PDB entry 1PT8 | X-ray diffraction, 2.20 A resolution | chains A and B

[Chain A (and B)]
Molecule: Hypothetical protein yfdW
Source organism: Escherichia coli, Shigella flexneri
Notes: chain B of this document is another copy of the same molecule, construct and numbering; everything in this record applies to it too
UniProt: P69902 (FCTA_ECOLI); residue numbers follow UniProt; this construct covers 1-416
Chain sequence (437 residues; each row starts with the number of its first residue; numbers below 1 keep their minus sign (Ser-20 is residue -20)):
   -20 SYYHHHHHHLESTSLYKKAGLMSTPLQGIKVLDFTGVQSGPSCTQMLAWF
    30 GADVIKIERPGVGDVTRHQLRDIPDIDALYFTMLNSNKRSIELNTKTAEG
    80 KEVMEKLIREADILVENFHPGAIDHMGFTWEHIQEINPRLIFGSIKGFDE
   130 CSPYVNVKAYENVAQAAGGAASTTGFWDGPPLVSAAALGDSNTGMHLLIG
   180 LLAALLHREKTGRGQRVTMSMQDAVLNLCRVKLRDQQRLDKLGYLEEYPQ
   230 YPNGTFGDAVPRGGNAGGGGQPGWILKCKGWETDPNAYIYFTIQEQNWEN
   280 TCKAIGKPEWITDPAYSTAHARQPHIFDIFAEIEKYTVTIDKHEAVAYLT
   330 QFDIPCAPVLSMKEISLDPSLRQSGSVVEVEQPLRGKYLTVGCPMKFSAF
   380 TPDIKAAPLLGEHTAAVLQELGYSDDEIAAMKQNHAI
Not modelled in the structure: -20 to 0 (chain B: -20 to 1)
Differences from the reference sequence: cloning artifact (-20 to -18, -11 to 0); expression tag (-17 to -12)
Residues lining bound ligands:
  - acetyl coenzyme A (ACO), molecule 1: Gly15, Val16, Gln17, Ser18, Ile36, Glu37, Arg38, Tyr59, Leu72, Asn73, Thr74, Lys75, Asn96, Phe97, His98, Pro99, Ala101, Ile124, Lys125, Gly126, Lys137, Ala138, Tyr139, Glu140, Asp169, Met200
  - acetyl coenzyme A (ACO), molecule 2: Gly248, Gly249, Gln273
  - oxalate ion (OXL): Glu226, Gly247, Gly249, Gln250, Pro251, Glu274
UniProt features mapped onto this chain:
  - active site: Asp169 (Nucleophile)
  - binding site (CoA): Gln17, Ser18, Arg38, Leu72 to Lys75, Asn96 to His98, His104, Lys137 to Glu140, Gln273 to Gln275
  - binding site (substrate): Gly248 to Gln250

[Interface between chain A and chain B]
Contacting residue pairs - 297 pairs, chain A then chain B:
  Ser2(A) - His186(B)  hydrogen bond
  Ser2(A) - Thr190(B)
  Thr3(A) - His186(B)
  Thr3(A) - Lys189(B)
  Pro4(A) - Ala182(B)
  Pro4(A) - Leu185(B)
  Pro4(A) - His186(B)
  Pro4(A) - Lys189(B)
  Leu5(A) - Leu185(B)  hydrophobic
  Gln6(A) - Lys189(B)  hydrogen bond (backbone-side chain)
  Gln17(A) - Val210(B)
  Gln24(A) - Arg209(B)
  Phe29(A) - Ile178(B)  hydrophobic
  Phe29(A) - Ala182(B)  hydrophobic
  Gln48(A) - Gln250(B)  hydrogen bond
  Leu49(A) - Arg213(B)
  Leu49(A) - Arg217(B)
  Leu49(A) - Glu225(B)
  Leu49(A) - Glu226(B)
  Asp51(A) - Lys220(B)
  Asp51(A) - Leu221(B)
  Ile52(A) - Lys220(B)
  Leu58(A) - Arg213(B)
  Leu58(A) - Gln216(B)
  Tyr59(A) - Val210(B)  hydrophobic
  Tyr59(A) - Arg213(B)
  Tyr59(A) - Gly248(B)  hydrogen bond (side chain-backbone)
  Met62(A) - Arg209(B)  hydrogen bond (backbone-side chain)
  Met62(A) - Leu212(B)
  Met62(A) - Arg213(B)
  Met62(A) - Gln216(B)
  Leu63(A) - Arg209(B)
  Trp109(A) - Ser377(B)
  Asp128(A) - Ser353(B)
  Cys130(A) - Ser349(B)
  Ser131(A) - Ser349(B)
  Pro132(A) - Ser349(B)
  Tyr133(A) - His322(B)
  Tyr133(A) - Val325(B)  hydrophobic
  Tyr133(A) - Pro337(B)
  Val136(A) - Thr329(B)
  Val136(A) - Cys335(B)
  Lys137(A) - Pro334(B)
  Tyr139(A) - Gly249(B)
  Tyr139(A) - Gln250(B)
  Tyr139(A) - Thr271(B)
  Tyr139(A) - Gln273(B)
  Tyr139(A) - Pro334(B)  hydrophobic
  Glu140(A) - Gly249(B)
  Asn141(A) - Ala245(B)  hydrogen bond (side chain-backbone)
  Asn141(A) - Gly246(B)  hydrogen bond (side chain-backbone)
  Asn141(A) - Tyr269(B)  hydrogen bond
  Val142(A) - Thr271(B)
  Val142(A) - Pro334(B)
  Val142(A) - Cys335(B)
  Val142(A) - Ala336(B)  hydrophobic
  Ala145(A) - Tyr269(B)  hydrophobic
  Ala145(A) - Pro337(B)
  Ala145(A) - Val338(B)
  Ala145(A) - Leu339(B)  hydrogen bond (backbone-backbone)
  Ala146(A) - Pro337(B)
  Ala146(A) - Leu339(B)
  Gly147(A) - Ile344(B)
  Gly148(A) - Leu339(B)
  Gly148(A) - Met341(B)
  Gly148(A) - Ile344(B)
  Ser151(A) - Asn265(B)  hydrogen bond
  Ser151(A) - Val338(B)
  Ser151(A) - Leu339(B)
  Ser151(A) - Ser340(B)
  Thr152(A) - Ala164(B)
  Thr152(A) - Met341(B)
  Thr153(A) - Val162(B)
  Thr153(A) - Ser163(B)
  Thr153(A) - Ala164(B)  hydrogen bond (side chain-backbone)
  Gly154(A) - Leu161(B)
  Phe155(A) - Leu161(B)  hydrophobic
  Pro160(A) - Asn244(B)  hydrogen bond (backbone-side chain)
  Pro160(A) - Ile254(B)
  Pro160(A) - Pro264(B)
  Pro160(A) - Tyr267(B)
  Pro160(A) - Val338(B)  hydrophobic
  Leu161(A) - Gly154(B)
  Leu161(A) - Phe155(B)  hydrophobic
  Leu161(A) - Leu161(B)  hydrophobic
  Leu161(A) - Gly243(B)
  Leu161(A) - Asn244(B)
  Val162(A) - Thr153(B)
  Val162(A) - Gly243(B)
  Val162(A) - Asn244(B)  hydrogen bond (backbone-side chain)
  Val162(A) - Ala245(B)
  Val162(A) - Tyr269(B)  hydrophobic
  Ser163(A) - Thr153(B)
  Ser163(A) - Ser163(B)
  Ala164(A) - Thr152(B)
  Ala164(A) - Thr153(B)  hydrogen bond (backbone-side chain)
  Ala164(A) - Lys211(B)
  Ala165(A) - Leu167(B)  hydrophobic
  Ala165(A) - Leu207(B)
  Ala166(A) - Leu207(B)  hydrogen bond (backbone-backbone)
  Leu167(A) - Ala165(B)  hydrophobic
  Leu167(A) - Leu167(B)  hydrophobic
  Asn171(A) - Leu207(B)
  Met174(A) - His175(B)
  Met174(A) - Ile178(B)
  Met174(A) - Asn206(B)
  His175(A) - Met174(B)
  His175(A) - Met374(B)
  Leu177(A) - Ile178(B)  hydrophobic
  Ile178(A) - Phe29(B)  hydrophobic
  Ile178(A) - Met174(B)
  Ile178(A) - Leu177(B)  hydrophobic
  Ile178(A) - Ile178(B)  hydrophobic
  Ile178(A) - Leu181(B)
  Ile178(A) - Met374(B)  hydrophobic
  Gly179(A) - Met374(B)
  Gly179(A) - Phe376(B)
  Leu181(A) - Ile178(B)
  Leu181(A) - Leu181(B)  hydrophobic
  Leu181(A) - Leu185(B)  hydrophobic
  Ala182(A) - Pro4(B)
  Ala182(A) - Phe29(B)  hydrophobic
  Leu184(A) - Leu185(B)  hydrophobic
  Leu185(A) - Pro4(B)
  Leu185(A) - Leu5(B)  hydrophobic
  Leu185(A) - Leu181(B)  hydrophobic
  Leu185(A) - Leu184(B)  hydrophobic
  Leu185(A) - Leu185(B)  hydrophobic
  His186(A) - Ser2(B)  hydrogen bond
  His186(A) - Thr3(B)
  His186(A) - Pro4(B)
  His186(A) - Ala378(B)
  Glu188(A) - Glu188(B)
  Lys189(A) - Thr3(B)
  Lys189(A) - Pro4(B)  hydrogen bond (side chain-backbone)
  Lys189(A) - Gln6(B)
  Thr190(A) - Ser2(B)
  Gln194(A) - Phe376(B)
  Gln194(A) - Ser377(B)
  Gln194(A) - Ala378(B)  hydrogen bond (side chain-backbone)
  Arg195(A) - Lys375(B)
  Arg195(A) - Phe376(B)
  Arg195(A) - Ser377(B)  hydrogen bond (backbone-side chain)
  Val196(A) - Lys375(B)
  Val196(A) - Phe376(B)  hydrophobic
  Thr197(A) - Met374(B)
  Thr197(A) - Lys375(B)  hydrogen bond (backbone-backbone)
  Met198(A) - Pro373(B)
  Met198(A) - Met374(B)  hydrophobic
  Gln201(A) - Leu339(B)
  Gln201(A) - Leu350(B)
  Asp202(A) - Leu350(B)
  Asp202(A) - Ser355(B)  hydrogen bond
  Asp202(A) - Pro373(B)
  Asp202(A) - Lys375(B)
  Leu205(A) - Ile344(B)  hydrophobic
  Leu205(A) - Val356(B)  hydrophobic
  Leu205(A) - Val370(B)  hydrophobic
  Asn206(A) - Met174(B)
  Asn206(A) - Val370(B)
  Asn206(A) - Pro373(B)
  Leu207(A) - Ala165(B)
  Leu207(A) - Ala166(B)  hydrogen bond (backbone-backbone)
  Leu207(A) - Asn171(B)
  Arg209(A) - Gln24(B)
  Arg209(A) - Met62(B)  hydrogen bond (side chain-backbone)
  Arg209(A) - Thr369(B)  hydrogen bond
  Arg209(A) - Val370(B)  hydrogen bond (side chain-backbone)
  Arg209(A) - Gly371(B)
  Val210(A) - Gln17(B)
  Val210(A) - Tyr59(B)  hydrophobic
  Lys211(A) - Ala164(B)
  Lys211(A) - Met341(B)
  Leu212(A) - Met341(B)
  Leu212(A) - Ser345(B)
  Leu212(A) - Thr369(B)
  Leu212(A) - Val370(B)  hydrophobic
  Arg213(A) - Leu49(B)
  Arg213(A) - Leu58(B)
  Arg213(A) - Tyr59(B)
  Arg213(A) - Met62(B)
  Gln215(A) - Met341(B)
  Gln215(A) - Lys342(B)
  Gln216(A) - Leu58(B)
  Gln216(A) - Met62(B)
  Gln216(A) - Tyr367(B)
  Gln216(A) - Leu368(B)
  Arg217(A) - Leu49(B)
  Lys220(A) - Asp51(B)
  Lys220(A) - Ile52(B)
  Leu221(A) - Asp51(B)
  Glu225(A) - Leu49(B)
  Glu226(A) - Leu49(B)
  Asp237(A) - Lys342(B)  salt bridge
  Ala238(A) - Ser340(B)
  Arg241(A) - Pro264(B)  hydrogen bond (side chain-backbone)
  Arg241(A) - Asn265(B)
  Gly243(A) - Val162(B)
  Asn244(A) - Pro160(B)  hydrogen bond (side chain-backbone)
  Asn244(A) - Leu161(B)
  Asn244(A) - Val162(B)  hydrogen bond (side chain-backbone)
  Ala245(A) - Asn141(B)  hydrogen bond (backbone-side chain)
  Gly246(A) - Asn141(B)  hydrogen bond (backbone-side chain)
  Gly248(A) - Tyr59(B)  hydrogen bond (backbone-side chain)
  Gly249(A) - Tyr139(B)
  Gly249(A) - Glu140(B)
  Gln250(A) - Gln48(B)
  Gln250(A) - Tyr139(B)
  Ile254(A) - Pro160(B)
  Pro264(A) - Pro160(B)
  Pro264(A) - Arg241(B)  hydrogen bond (backbone-side chain)
  Asn265(A) - Ser151(B)  hydrogen bond
  Asn265(A) - Arg241(B)
  Tyr267(A) - Pro160(B)  hydrophobic
  Tyr269(A) - Asn141(B)  hydrogen bond
  Tyr269(A) - Val142(B)  hydrophobic
  Tyr269(A) - Ala145(B)  hydrophobic
  Thr271(A) - Tyr139(B)
  Thr271(A) - Val142(B)
  Gln273(A) - Tyr139(B)  hydrogen bond
  His322(A) - Tyr133(B)
  Val325(A) - Tyr133(B)  hydrophobic
  Thr329(A) - Val136(B)
  Pro334(A) - Lys137(B)
  Pro334(A) - Tyr139(B)  hydrophobic
  Pro334(A) - Val142(B)
  Cys335(A) - Val136(B)
  Cys335(A) - Val142(B)
  Ala336(A) - Val142(B)  hydrophobic
  Pro337(A) - Tyr133(B)
  Pro337(A) - Ala145(B)
  Pro337(A) - Ala146(B)
  Val338(A) - Ala145(B)
  Val338(A) - Ser151(B)
  Val338(A) - Pro160(B)  hydrophobic
  Leu339(A) - Ala145(B)  hydrogen bond (backbone-backbone)
  Leu339(A) - Ala146(B)
  Leu339(A) - Gly148(B)
  Leu339(A) - Ser151(B)
  Leu339(A) - Gln201(B)
  Ser340(A) - Ser151(B)
  Ser340(A) - Ala238(B)
  Met341(A) - Gly148(B)
  Met341(A) - Thr152(B)
  Met341(A) - Lys211(B)
  Met341(A) - Leu212(B)
  Met341(A) - Gln215(B)
  Met341(A) - Val239(B)  hydrophobic
  Lys342(A) - Gln215(B)
  Lys342(A) - Asp237(B)  salt bridge
  Ile344(A) - Gly147(B)
  Ile344(A) - Gly148(B)
  Ile344(A) - Leu205(B)  hydrophobic
  Ser345(A) - Leu212(B)
  Ser349(A) - Cys130(B)
  Ser349(A) - Ser131(B)
  Ser349(A) - Pro132(B)
  Leu350(A) - Gln201(B)
  Leu350(A) - Asp202(B)
  Gln352(A) - Cys130(B)
  Ser353(A) - Asp128(B)  hydrogen bond
  Ser353(A) - Cys130(B)
  Ser355(A) - Asp128(B)  hydrogen bond
  Ser355(A) - Asp202(B)  hydrogen bond
  Val356(A) - Leu205(B)  hydrophobic
  Tyr367(A) - Gln216(B)
  Leu368(A) - Gln216(B)
  Thr369(A) - Arg209(B)  hydrogen bond
  Thr369(A) - Leu212(B)
  Val370(A) - Leu205(B)
  Val370(A) - Asn206(B)
  Val370(A) - Arg209(B)  hydrogen bond (backbone-side chain)
  Val370(A) - Leu212(B)  hydrophobic
  Gly371(A) - Arg209(B)
  Pro373(A) - His175(B)
  Pro373(A) - Met198(B)  hydrophobic
  Pro373(A) - Asp202(B)
  Pro373(A) - Asn206(B)
  Met374(A) - His175(B)
  Met374(A) - Ile178(B)  hydrophobic
  Met374(A) - Gly179(B)
  Met374(A) - Thr197(B)
  Met374(A) - Met198(B)  hydrophobic
  Lys375(A) - Arg195(B)
  Lys375(A) - Val196(B)
  Lys375(A) - Thr197(B)  hydrogen bond (backbone-backbone)
  Lys375(A) - Asp202(B)
  Phe376(A) - Gly179(B)
  Phe376(A) - Gln194(B)
  Phe376(A) - Arg195(B)
  Phe376(A) - Val196(B)  hydrophobic
  Ser377(A) - Trp109(B)
  Ser377(A) - Gln194(B)
  Ser377(A) - Arg195(B)  hydrogen bond (side chain-backbone)
  Ala378(A) - His186(B)
  Ala378(A) - Gln194(B)  hydrogen bond (backbone-side chain)
  Phe379(A) - His186(B)
Interface residues without a listed pair, chain A (145 interface residues in all): Met1, Met25, Trp28, Phe127, Ala149, Ala150, Pro159, Asp169, Ser170, Cys208, Val239, Gly247, Gln275, Asp332, Arg364
Interface residues without a listed pair, chain B (143 interface residues in all): Met25, Trp28, Leu63, Phe127, Ala149, Ala150, Pro159, Asp169, Ser170, Cys208, Gly247, Asp332, Gln352, Arg364, Phe379

[In short]
145 residues of chain A and 143 residues of chain B are in contact, with 44 hydrogen bonds and 2 salt bridges.
Polar pairs include Asp237(A)-Lys342(B), Ser2(A)-His186(B) and Gln6(A)-Lys189(B). Ligands of chain A: oxalate
ion and acetyl coenzyme A.
Both chains are Hypothetical protein yfdW (Escherichia coli, Shigella flexneri). Entry 1PT8 (Crystal structure
of the yfdW gene product of E. coli, in complex with oxalate and acetyl-CoA) was determined by X-ray
diffraction, deposited together with 1PT5 and 1PT7.
